Entry 5WNR (X-ray diffraction, 3.50 A resolution); this record covers chains A and N of the 21 polymer chains in the assembly.

# Chain A
Molecule: 16S Ribosomal RNA rRNA
Source organism: Thermus thermophilus (strain HB8 / ATCC 27634 / DSM 579)
Sequence (1522 nucleotides; numbered 0 to 1544 plus 19 insertion-coded residues; 42 numbers in that range are skipped by the numbering (no residue carries them; nothing is unmodelled there); the number before each row is that of its first residue; a row labelled like 190A-190L holds insertion residues (190A, then the next letters in order); numbering starts at 0):
     0 UUUGUUGGAGAGUUUGAUCCUGGCUCAGGGUGAACGCUGGCGGCGUGCCU
    50 AAGACAUGCAAGUCGUGCGGG
    73 CCGCGGGGUUUU
    88 ACUCCG
    95 UGGUC
   101 AGCGGCGGACGGGUGAGUAACGCGUGGGU
  129A G
   130 ACCUACCCGGAAGAGGGGGACAACCCGGGGAAACUCGGGCUAAUCCCCCA
   180 UGUGGACCCGC
190A-190L CCCUUGGGGUGU
   191 GUCCAAAGGGCUUU
   216 GCCCGCUUCCGGAUGGGCCCGCGUCCCAUCAGCUAGUUGGUGGGGUAAUG
   266 GCCCACCAAGGCGACGACGGGUAGCCGGUCUGAGAGGAUGGCCGGCCACA
   316 GGGGCACUGAGACACGGGCCCCACUCCUACGGGAGGCAGCAGUUAGGAAU
   366 CUUCCGCAAUGGGCGCAAGCCUGACGGAGCGACGCCGCUUGGAGGAAGAA
   416 GCCCUUCGGGGUGUAAACUCCUGAA
   442 CCCGGGACGAAACCCCCGACGA
   474 GGGGACUGACGGUACCGGG
   494 GUAAUAGCGCCGGCCAACUCCGUGCCAGCAGCCGCGGUAAUACGGAGGGC
   544 GCGAGCGUUACCCGGAUUCACUGGGCGUAAAGGGCGUGUAGGCGGCCUGG
   594 GGCGUCCCAUGUGAAAGACCACGGCUCAACCGUGGGGGAGCGUGGGAUAC
   644 GCUCAGGCUAGACGGUGGGAGAGGGUGGUGGAAUUCCCGGAGUAGCGGUG
   694 AAAUGCGCAGAUACCGGGAGGAACGCCGAUGGCGAAGGCAGCCACCUGGU
   744 CCACCCGUGACGCUGAGGCGCGAAAGCGUGGGGAGCAAACCGGAUUAGAU
   794 ACCCGGGUAGUCCACGCCCUAAACGAUGCGCGCUAGGUCUCUGGGUCU
   848 CCUGGGGGCCGAAGCUAACGCGUUAAGCGCGCCGCCUGGGGAGUACGGCC
   898 GCAAGGCUGAAACUCAAAGGAAUUGACGGGGGCCCGCACAAGCGGUGGAG
   948 CAUGUGGUUUAAUUCGAAGXAACGCGAAGAACCUUACCAGGCCUUGACAU
   998 GCUAGG
 1003A G
  1004 AACCCGGGUGAAAGCCUGGGGUGCCCC
1030A-1030D GCGA
  1031 GGGGAGCCCUAGCACAGGUGCUGCAUGGCCGUCGUCAGCUCGUGCCGUGA
  1081 GGUGUUGGGUUAAGUCCCGCAACGAGCGCAACCCCCGCCGUUAGUUGCCA
  1131 GCGGUUCGGCCGGGCACUCUAACGGGACUGCCCGCGAAA
  1171 GCGGGAGGAAGGAGGGGACGACGUCUGGUCAGCAUGGCCCUUACGGCCUG
  1221 GGCGACACACGUGCUACAAUGCCCACUACAAAGCGAUGCCACCCGGCAAC
  1271 GGGGAGCUAAUCGCAAAAAGGUGGGCCCAGUUCGGAUUGGGGUCUGCAAC
  1321 CCGACCCCAUGAAGCCGGAAUCGCUAGUAAUCGCGGAUCAG
 1361A C
  1362 CAUGCCGCGGUGAAUACGUUCCCGGGCCUUGUACACACXGCCXGUXACGC
  1412 CAUGGGAGCGGGCUCUACCCGAAGUCGCCGGG
  1446 AGCCUACGGG
  1459 CAGGCGCCGAGGGUAGGGCCCGUGACUGGGGCGAAGUCGUAACAAGGUAG
  1509 CUGUACCGGAAGGUGCGGCUGGAUCCACUCCUUUCU
Disordered / not traced: 0-4, 1534-1538
Differences from the reference sequence: conflict C1534 (A132811 in 55771382), A1535 (C132812 in 55771382)
Modified residues: PSU (pseudouridine-5'-monophosphate) at position 516, 7MG (7N-methyl-8-hydroguanosine-5'-monophosphate) at position 527, M2G (N2-dimethylguanosine-5'-monophosphate) at position 966, 5MC (5-methylcytidine-5'-monophosphate) at position 967, 2MG (2N-methylguanosine-5'-monophosphate) at position 1207, 5MC (5-methylcytidine-5'-monophosphate) at position 1400, 4OC (4n,o2'-methylcytidine-5'-monophosphate) at position 1402, 5MC (5-methylcytidine-5'-monophosphate) at position 1404, 5MC (5-methylcytidine-5'-monophosphate) at position 1407, UR3 (3-methyluridine-5'-monophoshate) at position 1498, MA6 (6N-dimethyladenosine-5'-monophoshate) at position 1518, MA6 (6N-dimethyladenosine-5'-monophoshate) at position 1519, PSU (pseudouridine-5'-monophosphate) at position 1540, PSU (pseudouridine-5'-monophosphate) at position 1541
Glycans and other covalent adducts: covalent link U82-5MC_1400
Bound ions: Mg2+ site 1 near U5 (its only coordinating residue here); Mg2+ site 2 near G21 (its only coordinating residue here); Mg2+ site 3: A59, U387; Mg2+ site 4: G61, U62; Mg2+ site 5: G70, U98; Mg2+ site 6 near A88 (its only coordinating residue here); Mg2+ site 7 near C89 (its only coordinating residue here); Mg2+ site 8 near G107 (its only coordinating residue here); Mg2+ site 9 near G117 (its only coordinating residue here); Mg2+ site 10: C121, G124, U125; Mg2+ site 11 near C175 (its only coordinating residue here); Mg2+ site 12 near U182 (its only coordinating residue here); 72 more Mg2+ sites not listed

# Chain N
Molecule: 30S ribosomal protein S14 type Z
Source organism: Thermus thermophilus (strain HB8 / ATCC 27634 / DSM 579)
Reference sequence: P0DOY6 (RS14Z_THET8); residues 2-61 here = UniProt positions 2-61
Sequence (60 residues; row label = number of the first residue in the row):
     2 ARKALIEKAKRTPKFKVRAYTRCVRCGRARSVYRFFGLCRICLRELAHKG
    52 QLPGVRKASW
Bound ions: Zn2+: Cys24, Cys27, Cys40, Cys43
Swiss-Prot annotation at these positions:
  - binding site (Zn(2+)): Cys24, Cys27, Cys40, Cys43

# How chain A and chain N interact
Contacting residue pairs - 77 pairs, chain A then chain N:
  G973(A) - Arg29(N)  phosphate contact
  G973(A) - Arg41(N)  hydrogen bond to the phosphate
  A974(A) - Arg29(N)  salt bridge to the phosphate
  A974(A) - Arg31(N)  base contact
  A974(A) - Ser32(N)  phosphate contact
  A974(A) - Arg41(N)  salt bridge to the phosphate
  A975(A) - Ser32(N)  hydrogen bond to the sugar
  A975(A) - Tyr34(N)  base contact
  G976(A) - Arg31(N)  phosphate contact
  G976(A) - Ser32(N)  phosphate contact
  G976(A) - Val33(N)  phosphate contact
  A977(A) - Arg31(N)  salt bridge to the phosphate
  C979(A) - Val18(N)  base contact
  C979(A) - Arg19(N)  hydrogen bond to the sugar
  C980(A) - Arg19(N)  sugar contact
  C980(A) - Tyr21(N)  sugar contact
  U981(A) - Leu6(N)  phosphate contact
  U981(A) - Glu8(N)  phosphate contact
  U981(A) - Tyr21(N)  hydrogen bond to the phosphate
  U981(A) - Ala30(N)  hydrogen bond to the sugar
  U982(A) - Leu6(N)  sugar contact
  U982(A) - Arg23(N)  salt bridge to the phosphate
  U982(A) - Ala30(N)  phosphate contact
  U982(A) - Arg31(N)  hydrogen bond to the base
  A983(A) - Arg3(N)  salt bridge to the phosphate
  A983(A) - Leu6(N)  phosphate contact
  A994(A) - Lys4(N)  base contact
  A994(A) - Ala5(N)  base contact
  A994(A) - Lys11(N)  hydrogen bond to the sugar
  C995(A) - Lys4(N)  hydrogen bond to the base
  A1015(A) - Lys15(N)  sugar contact
  G1047(A) - Lys4(N)  salt bridge to the phosphate
  G1048(A) - Ala2(N)  phosphate contact
  G1048(A) - Arg3(N)  phosphate contact
  G1048(A) - Lys4(N)  hydrogen bond to the phosphate
  U1049(A) - Ala2(N)  phosphate contact
  U1049(A) - Arg3(N)  hydrogen bond to the sugar
  C1059(A) - Arg45(N)  hydrogen bond to the phosphate
  C1060(A) - Arg45(N)  salt bridge to the phosphate
  C1114(A) - Ser60(N)  hydrogen bond to the sugar
  C1115(A) - Ser60(N)  sugar contact
  C1115(A) - Trp61(N)  sugar contact
  G1186(A) - Ser60(N)  base contact
  G1186(A) - Trp61(N)  hydrogen bond to the base
  G1187(A) - Ser60(N)  hydrogen bond to the base
  G1187(A) - Trp61(N)  hydrogen bond to the sugar
  A1188(A) - Lys58(N)  hydrogen bond to the phosphate
  A1188(A) - Ser60(N)  hydrogen bond to the sugar
  C1189(A) - Lys58(N)  salt bridge to the phosphate
  G1202(A) - Ala2(N)  phosphate contact
  G1202(A) - Cys27(N)  hydrogen bond to the sugar
  G1202(A) - Ile42(N)  base contact
  G1202(A) - Glu46(N)  hydrogen bond to the base
  C1203(A) - Ala2(N)  hydrogen bond to the phosphate
  C1203(A) - Cys27(N)  sugar contact
  G1216(A) - Arg3(N)  salt bridge to the phosphate
  G1216(A) - Ala5(N)  phosphate contact
  C1217(A) - Ala5(N)  phosphate contact
  C1217(A) - Glu8(N)  phosphate contact
  C1218(A) - Glu8(N)  phosphate contact
  U1219(A) - Lys15(N)  salt bridge to the phosphate
  U1219(A) - Arg19(N)  salt bridge to the phosphate
  G1316(A) - Lys17(N)  salt bridge to the phosphate
  G1316(A) - Val18(N)  sugar contact
  C1317(A) - Phe16(N)  stacking on the base
  C1317(A) - Lys17(N)  hydrogen bond to the phosphate
  C1317(A) - Val18(N)  base contact
  A1357(A) - Tyr34(N)  sugar contact
  U1358(A) - Val33(N)  sugar contact
  U1358(A) - Tyr34(N)  sugar contact
  U1358(A) - Arg35(N)  hydrogen bond to the phosphate
  U1358(A) - Phe36(N)  phosphate contact
  C1359(A) - Thr22(N)  hydrogen bond to the phosphate
  C1359(A) - Arg35(N)  salt bridge to the phosphate
  A1360(A) - Val18(N)  base contact
  G1368(A) - Trp61(N)  phosphate contact
  C1369(A) - Trp61(N)  hydrogen bond to the phosphate
Also at the interface, not in a pair above, chain A (41 interface residues in all): A1046, C1113, A1318
Also at the interface, not in a pair above, chain N (36 interface residues in all): Ala20, Arg26, Cys43, Arg57, Ala59

# Overview
Chain A and chain N form an interface of 41 and 36 residues respectively, with 24 hydrogen bonds, 13 salt
bridges and 1 aromatic stacking contact. Among the polar pairs are U982(A)-Arg31(N), C995(A)-Lys4(N) and
G1186(A)-Trp61(N). Curated annotation (UniProt) lists 4 Zn2+-binding residues on chain N.
Chain A is 16S Ribosomal RNA rRNA and chain N is 30S ribosomal protein S14 type Z, both from Thermus
thermophilus (strain HB8 / ATCC 27634 / DSM 579); the structure, Crystal Structure of 30S ribosomal subunit
from Thermus thermophilus, was determined by X-ray diffraction (same publication as 5WNP, 5WNQ, 5WNS, 5WNT,
5WNU and 5WNV).
